Entry 7Z87 (electron microscopy, 2.91 A resolution); this record covers chains B and D of the 5 polymer chains in the assembly.

[Chain B]
Name: X-ray repair cross-complementing protein 6
Organism: Homo sapiens
Notes: EC 3.6.4.-, 4.2.99.-
UniProtKB: P12956 (XRCC6_HUMAN); residue numbers follow UniProt; this construct covers 1-609
Chain sequence (609 residues; row label = number of the first residue in the row):
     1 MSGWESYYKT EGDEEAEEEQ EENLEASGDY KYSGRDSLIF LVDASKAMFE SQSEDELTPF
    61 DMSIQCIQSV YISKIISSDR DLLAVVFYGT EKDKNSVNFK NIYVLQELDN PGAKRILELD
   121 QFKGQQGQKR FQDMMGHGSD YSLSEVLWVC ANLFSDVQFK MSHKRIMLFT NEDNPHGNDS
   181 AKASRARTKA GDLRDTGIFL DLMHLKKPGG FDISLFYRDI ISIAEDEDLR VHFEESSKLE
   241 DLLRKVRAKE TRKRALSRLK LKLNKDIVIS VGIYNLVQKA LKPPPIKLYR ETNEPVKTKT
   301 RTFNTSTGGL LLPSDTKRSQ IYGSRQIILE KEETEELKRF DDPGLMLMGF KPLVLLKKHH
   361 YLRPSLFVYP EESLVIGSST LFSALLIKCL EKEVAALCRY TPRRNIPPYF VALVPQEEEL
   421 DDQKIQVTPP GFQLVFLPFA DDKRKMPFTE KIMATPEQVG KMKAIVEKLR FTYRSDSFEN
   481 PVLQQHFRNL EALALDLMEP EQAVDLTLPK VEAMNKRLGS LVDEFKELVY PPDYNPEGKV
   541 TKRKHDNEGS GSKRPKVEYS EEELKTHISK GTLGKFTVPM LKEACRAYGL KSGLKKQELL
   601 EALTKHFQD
Not modelled in the structure: 1-30, 223-236, 535-609
Curated features (UniProtKB/Swiss-Prot):
  - region: Val578 to Glu583 (Interaction with BAX)
  - active site: Lys31 (Schiff-base intermediate with DNA)
  - modified residue: Ser2 (N-acetylserine), Ser6 (Phosphoserine), Ser27 (Phosphoserine), Lys31 (N6-acetyllysine), Ser51 (Phosphoserine), Ser306 (Phosphoserine), Lys317 (N6-acetyllysine), Lys331 (N6-acetyllysine), Lys338 (N6-acetyllysine), Thr455 (Phosphothreonine), Lys461 (N6-acetyllysine), Ser477 (Phosphoserine), Ser520 (Phosphoserine), Lys539 (N6-acetyllysine), Lys542 (N6-acetyllysine), Lys544 (N6-acetyllysine), Ser550 (Phosphoserine), Lys553 (N6-acetyllysine), Lys556 (N6-acetyllysine), Ser560 (Phosphoserine) and 1 more in UniProt
  - cross-link (Glycyl lysine isopeptide (Lys-Gly)): Lys287 (interchain with G-Cter in SUMO2), Lys317 (interchain with G-Cter in SUMO2), Lys556 (interchain with G-Cter in SUMO2)
  - mutagenesis: Lys31 (K31A: Diminishes the ability to form a Schiff base. Abolishes adduct formation; when associated with A-160 and A-164), Lys160 (K160A: Abolishes adduct formation; when associated with A-31 and A-160), Lys164 (K164A: Abolishes adduct formation; when associated with A-31 and A-164), Lys539 (K539Q: Complete loss of suppression of BAX-induced apoptosis; K539R: No effect on suppression of BAX-induced apoptosis), Lys542 (K542Q: Complete loss of suppression of BAX-induced apoptosis; K542R: No effect on suppression of BAX-induced apoptosis), Lys544 (K544R: No effect on suppression of BAX-induced apoptosis), Lys553 (K553Q: Partial loss of suppression of BAX-induced apoptosis; K553R: No effect on suppression of BAX-induced apoptosis), Lys556 (K556R: No effect on suppression of BAX-induced apoptosis), Lys570 (K570R: Loss of methylation; loss of anti-apoptotic activity; no effect on XRCC5 stabilization)

[Chain D]
Molecule: 26-nt DNA strand
Sequence (26 nucleotides; row label = number of the first residue in the row):
     1 CCCGCTGCCG ATTCCGCTGG AACATT

[How chain B and chain D interact]
Pairs across the interface (12):
  Thr251(B) with DG16(D), phosphate contact
  Arg252(B) with DG16(D), salt bridge to the phosphate; DC17(D), phosphate contact
  Arg254(B) with DC15(D), hydrogen bond to the base; DG16(D), sugar contact
  Leu256(B) with DC17(D), sugar contact
  Asn275(B) with DT18(D), hydrogen bond to the phosphate
  Gln278(B) with DC17(D), phosphate contact; DT18(D), phosphate contact
  Arg363(B) with DT18(D), salt bridge to the phosphate
  Arg403(B) with DT18(D), hydrogen bond to the phosphate; DG19(D), sugar contact
Interface residues without a listed pair, chain B (9 interface residues in all): Tyr32

[Overview]
Chain B and chain D form an interface of 9 and 5 residues respectively; the contacts include 3 hydrogen bonds
and 2 salt bridges. Polar contacts include Arg254(B)-DC15(D), Asn275(B)-DT18(D) and Arg403(B)-DT18(D). Curated
annotation (UniProt) lists active-site residue Lys31(B) and 9 mutagenesis sites on chain B.
Chain B is X-ray repair cross-complementing protein 6 (Homo sapiens) and chain D is a 26-nt DNA strand; the
structure, DNA-PK in the active state, was determined by electron microscopy, deposited together with 7Z88.
